PDB entry 5FQ7 | X-ray diffraction, 3.40 A resolution | chains A and P of the 10 polymer chains in the assembly

Chain A:
Protein: BT_2263
From: Bacteroides thetaiotaomicron
UniProtKB: Q8A5H6 (Q8A5H6_BACTN); residues 1-480 here correspond to UniProt positions 19-498 (UniProt number = residue number + 18)
Amino-acid sequence (480 residues; numbered 1 to 480; the number before each row is that of its first residue):
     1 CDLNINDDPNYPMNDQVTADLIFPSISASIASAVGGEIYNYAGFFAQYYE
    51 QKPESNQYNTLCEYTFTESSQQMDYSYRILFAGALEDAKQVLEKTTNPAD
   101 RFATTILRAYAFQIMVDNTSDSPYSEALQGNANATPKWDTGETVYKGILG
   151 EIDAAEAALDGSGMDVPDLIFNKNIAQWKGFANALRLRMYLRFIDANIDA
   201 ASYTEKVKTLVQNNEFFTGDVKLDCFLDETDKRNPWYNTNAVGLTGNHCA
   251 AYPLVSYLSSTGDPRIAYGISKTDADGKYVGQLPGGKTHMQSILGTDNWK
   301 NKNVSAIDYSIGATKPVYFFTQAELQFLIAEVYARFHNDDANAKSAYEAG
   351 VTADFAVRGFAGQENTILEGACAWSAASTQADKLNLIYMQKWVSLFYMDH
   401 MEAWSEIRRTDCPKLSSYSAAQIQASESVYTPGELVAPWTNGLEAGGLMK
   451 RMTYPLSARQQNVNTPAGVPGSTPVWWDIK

Chain P:
Protein: Peptide
From: Bacteroides thetaiotaomicron
Amino-acid sequence (10 residues; each row starts with the number of its first residue):
     1 GGGGGGGGGG

How chain A and chain P interact:
Residue-residue contacts (10):
  Glu54(A) with Gly9(P); Gly10(P)
  Ser55(A) with Gly8(P)
  Asn56(A) with Gly7(P); Gly8(P)
  Gln57(A) with Gly5(P); Gly6(P); Gly7(P)
  Tyr75(A) with Gly2(P); Gly3(P), hydrogen bond (side chain-backbone)
Also at the interface, not in a pair above, chain A (6 interface residues in all): Arg78
Also at the interface, not in a pair above, chain P (10 interface residues in all): Gly1, Gly4

Overview:
The interface between chain A and chain P involves 6 residues on one side and 10 on the other, with 1 hydrogen
bond. The hydrogen-bonded pair is Tyr75(A)-Gly3(P).
Chain A is BT_2263 and chain P is Peptide, both from Bacteroides thetaiotaomicron; the structure, Crystal
structure of the SusCD complex BT2261-2264 from Bacteroides thetaiotaomicron, was determined by X-ray
diffraction together with 5FQ6, 5FQ8 and 5T4Y from the same study.
